Entry 6EJF (electron microscopy, 8.00 A resolution (low resolution: residue-level contacts below are approximate; hydrogen-bond / salt-bridge calls are withheld)); this record covers chains O and Q of the 18 polymer chains in the assembly.

Chain O:
Name: Type IV pilus assembly protein PilF
Organism: Thermus thermophilus (strain HB8 / ATCC 27634 / DSM 579)
UniProtKB: Q5SLC9 (Q5SLC9_THET8); residues 163-299 here = UniProt positions 163-299
Amino-acid sequence (137 residues; row label = number of the first residue in the row):
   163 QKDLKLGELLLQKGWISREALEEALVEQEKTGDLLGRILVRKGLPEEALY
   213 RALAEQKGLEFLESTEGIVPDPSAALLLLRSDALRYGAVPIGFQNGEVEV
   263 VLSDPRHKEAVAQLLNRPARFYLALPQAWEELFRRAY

Chain Q:
Name: Type IV pilus assembly protein PilF
Organism: Thermus thermophilus (strain HB8 / ATCC 27634 / DSM 579)
UniProtKB: Q5SLC9 (Q5SLC9_THET8); numbering as in UniProt (aligned over 330-475)
Amino-acid sequence (146 residues; each row starts with the number of its first residue):
   330 LPRAKPLGEILVELGLARPEDVEEALQKQRRGGGRLEDTLVQSGKLRPEA
   380 LAQAVATQLGYPYVDPEEDPPDPGAPLLLPEDLCRRYGVFPHRLEGNRLV
   430 LLMKDPRNILALDDVRLALKRKGLNYEVAPAVATEAAITKLIERFY

Chain O / chain Q interface:
Contacting residue pairs (25; chain O residue first):
  Lys175(O) - Leu343(Q)
  Lys175(O) - Gly344(Q)
  Lys175(O) - Gln382(Q)
  Trp177(O) - Glu342(Q)
  Trp177(O) - Leu343(Q)
  Trp177(O) - Gly344(Q)
  Pro207(O) - Glu342(Q)
  Glu209(O) - Lys334(Q)
  Glu209(O) - Glu342(Q)
  Glu209(O) - Thr386(Q)
  Ala210(O) - Glu342(Q)
  Arg213(O) - Leu343(Q)
  Arg213(O) - Thr386(Q)
  Arg213(O) - Tyr390(Q)
  Arg213(O) - Pro391(Q)
  Arg213(O) - Val461(Q)
  Ala216(O) - Tyr392(Q)
  Glu217(O) - Gln382(Q)
  Glu217(O) - Tyr392(Q)
  Gly220(O) - Glu397(Q)
  Leu221(O) - Tyr392(Q)
  Glu222(O) - Pro391(Q)
  Phe223(O) - Gly389(Q)
  Phe223(O) - Tyr390(Q)
  Phe223(O) - Pro391(Q)
Interface residues without a listed pair, chain O (13 interface residues in all): Glu208
Interface residues without a listed pair, chain Q (14 interface residues in all): Ala385, Asp398

In short:
Chain O and chain Q form an interface of 13 and 14 residues respectively.
Here chain O is Type IV pilus assembly protein PilF and chain Q is Type IV pilus assembly protein PilF, both
from Thermus thermophilus (strain HB8 / ATCC 27634 / DSM 579). Entry 6EJF (Thermus thermophilus PilF ATPase
(apoprotein form)) was determined by electron microscopy together with 5OIU and 6F8L from the same study.
